6IFR - chains A and J of the 10 polymer chains in the assembly; structure by electron microscopy, 3.40 A resolution.

[Chain A]
Name: Type III-A CRISPR-associated protein Csm1
From: Streptococcus thermophilus ND03
UniProtKB: A0A2U2M0F3 (A0A2U2M0F3_STRTR); numbering as in UniProt (aligned over 1-758)
Sequence (758 residues; numbered 1 to 758; the number before each row is that of its first residue):
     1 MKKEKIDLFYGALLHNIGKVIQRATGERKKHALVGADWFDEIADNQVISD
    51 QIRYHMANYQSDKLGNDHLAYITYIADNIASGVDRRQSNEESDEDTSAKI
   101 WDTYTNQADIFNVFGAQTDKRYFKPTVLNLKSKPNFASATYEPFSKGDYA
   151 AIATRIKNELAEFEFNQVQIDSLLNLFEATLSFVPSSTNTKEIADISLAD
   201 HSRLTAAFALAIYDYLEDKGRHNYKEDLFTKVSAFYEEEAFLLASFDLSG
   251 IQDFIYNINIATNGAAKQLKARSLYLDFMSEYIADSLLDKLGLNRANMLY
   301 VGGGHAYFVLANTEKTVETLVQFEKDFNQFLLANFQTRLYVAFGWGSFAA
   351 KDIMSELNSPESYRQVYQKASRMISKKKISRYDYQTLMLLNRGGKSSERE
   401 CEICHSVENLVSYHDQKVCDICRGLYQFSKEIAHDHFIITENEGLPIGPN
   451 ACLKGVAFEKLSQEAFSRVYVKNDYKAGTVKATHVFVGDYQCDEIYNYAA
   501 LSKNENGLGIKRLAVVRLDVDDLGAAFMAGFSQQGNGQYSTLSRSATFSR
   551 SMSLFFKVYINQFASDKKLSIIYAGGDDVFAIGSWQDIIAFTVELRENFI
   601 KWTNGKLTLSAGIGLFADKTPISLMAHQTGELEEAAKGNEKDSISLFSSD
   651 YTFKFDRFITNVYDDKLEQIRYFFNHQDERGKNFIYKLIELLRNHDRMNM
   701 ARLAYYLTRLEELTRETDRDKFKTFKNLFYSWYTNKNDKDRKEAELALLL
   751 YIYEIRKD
Unresolved in the structure: 1, 58-66, 83-103, 259-264, 393-419
Sequence notes: engineered mutation Asn16 (Asp in A0A2U2M0F3)
Ion coordination: Mg2+ site 1: Asp519, Asp577 (together with ATP); Mg2+ site 2: Val520, Asp521, Asp577 (together with ATP)
Residues lining bound ligands:
  - ATP (adenosine-5'-triphosphate), molecule 1: Asp247, Ser249, Gly250, Ile251, Gln252, Ile255, Ser273, Leu276, Asp277, Gly303, Gly304, His305, Lys378, Tyr573, Asp577, Asp578
  - ATP, molecule 2: Tyr300, His305, Asp519, Val520, Asp521, Asp522, Leu523, Gly524, Phe527, Ser549, Ser553, Gly576, Asp577, Lys637, Lys641
Reported in the primary citation:
  - mutagenesis - K267A, E400A, H405A, Y686A: decreased catalytic activity
  - mutagenesis - K267A: decreased catalytic activity on cOA synthesis
  - mutagenesis - H414A, Q416A: decreased catalytic activity (DNase activity)
  - mutagenesis - D519N, D577N: abolished catalytic activity on cOA synthesis

[Chain J]
Molecule: type III-A CRISPR-Cas interference complex, NTR
Sequence (43 nucleotides; each row starts with the number of its first residue):
     1 GGUAGGAAUGGGUAAUUAUAGCGAGCUAGAAAGCGUUUCCGUC
Unresolved in the structure: 1-6, 42-43

[Interface between chain A and chain J]
Pairs across the interface (28):
  Arg512(A) - A31(J)  salt bridge to the phosphate
  Lys619(A) - G33(J)  sugar contact
  Lys619(A) - C34(J)  salt bridge to the phosphate
  Lys619(A) - G35(J)  base contact
  Pro621(A) - G35(J)  sugar contact
  Pro621(A) - U36(J)  phosphate contact
  Glu679(A) - C26(J)  sugar contact
  Arg680(A) - G25(J)  phosphate contact
  Arg680(A) - C26(J)  salt bridge to the phosphate
  Arg680(A) - U27(J)  phosphate contact
  Gly681(A) - U27(J)  phosphate contact
  Lys682(A) - U27(J)  phosphate contact
  Lys682(A) - A28(J)  phosphate contact
  Lys682(A) - G29(J)  salt bridge to the phosphate
  Asn683(A) - C26(J)  hydrogen bond to the phosphate
  Asn683(A) - U27(J)  hydrogen bond to the phosphate
  Asn683(A) - G29(J)  base contact
  Tyr686(A) - G29(J)  stacking on the base
  Tyr705(A) - G23(J)  hydrogen bond to the sugar
  Tyr705(A) - A24(J)  phosphate contact
  Tyr706(A) - G25(J)  phosphate contact
  Arg709(A) - G23(J)  salt bridge to the phosphate
  Arg709(A) - A24(J)  salt bridge to the phosphate
  Arg709(A) - G25(J)  salt bridge to the phosphate
  Leu713(A) - G25(J)  sugar contact
  Arg756(A) - G29(J)  salt bridge to the phosphate
  Arg756(A) - A30(J)  salt bridge to the phosphate
  Arg756(A) - A31(J)  salt bridge to the phosphate
Also at the interface, not in a pair above, chain A (21 interface residues in all): Lys511, Asp618, Thr620, Phe684, Lys687, Leu710, Lys757
Also at the interface, not in a pair above, chain J (14 interface residues in all): A32

[Overview]
21 residues of chain A face 14 of chain J across their interface; the contacts include 3 hydrogen bonds, 10
salt bridges and 1 aromatic stacking contact. Polar contacts include Tyr705(A)-G23(J), Asn683(A)-C26(J) and
Asn683(A)-U27(J). From the paper: K267A, E400A and H405A of chain A, among others, reduce catalytic activity;
H414A and Q416A of chain A reduce catalytic activity (DNase activity); 8 substitutions were tested in all.
Here chain A is Type III-A CRISPR-associated protein Csm1 (Streptococcus thermophilus ND03) and chain J is
type III-A CRISPR-Cas interference complex, NTR. Entry 6IFR (Type III-A Csm complex, Cryo-EM structure of
Csm-NTR, ATP bound) was determined by electron microscopy (same publication as 6IFK, 6IFL, 6IFN, 6IFU, 6IFY,
6IFZ and 6IG0).
